3SN9 - chains A and M; structure by X-ray diffraction, 3.03 A resolution.

Chain A (and M):
Name: Cell filamentation protein Fic-related protein
Organism: Neisseria meningitidis
Notes: chain M of this document is another copy of the same molecule, construct and numbering; everything in this record applies to it too
UniProt: Q7DDR9 (Q7DDR9_NEIMB); residue numbers follow UniProt; this construct covers 11-191
Amino-acid sequence (188 residues; row label = number of the first residue in the row):
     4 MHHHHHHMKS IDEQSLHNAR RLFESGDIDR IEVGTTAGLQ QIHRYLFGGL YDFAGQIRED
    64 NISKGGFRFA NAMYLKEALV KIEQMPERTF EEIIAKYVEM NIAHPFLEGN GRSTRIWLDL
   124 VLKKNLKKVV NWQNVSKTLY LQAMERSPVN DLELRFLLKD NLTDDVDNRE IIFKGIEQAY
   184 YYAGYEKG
Disordered / not traced: 4-12, 171-191
Differences from the reference sequence: expression tag (4-10); engineered mutation Ala182 (Ser in Q7DDR9), Ala186 (Glu in Q7DDR9)
Small-molecule neighbours: AMP-PNP (ANP; phosphoaminophosphonic acid-adenylate ester): Lys67, Gly68, Phe70, Phe72, Tyr100, Asn104, His107, Leu110, Glu111, Gly112, Asn113, Gly114, Arg115, Arg118, Lys140, Tyr143, Leu144, Met147, Glu148
UniProt features mapped onto this chain:
  - binding site (ATP): Lys67, Asn104 to His107, Gly112 to Arg118, Lys140 to Tyr143
  - modified residue: Tyr183 (O-AMP-tyrosine)

Interface between chain A and chain M:
Residue-residue contacts (25):
  Gly69(A) - Arg149(M)
  Gly69(A) - Val152(M)
  Phe70(A) - Val152(M)
  Arg71(A) - Glu102(M)  salt bridge
  Arg71(A) - Ile105(M)
  Arg71(A) - Pro151(M)
  Asn74(A) - Glu102(M)
  Met76(A) - Lys84(M)  hydrogen bond (backbone-side chain)
  Met76(A) - Ile85(M)  hydrophobic
  Met76(A) - Met88(M)  hydrophobic
  Tyr77(A) - Ala81(M)  hydrophobic
  Glu80(A) - Glu80(M)
  Glu80(A) - Lys84(M)  salt bridge
  Ala81(A) - Tyr77(M)  hydrophobic
  Lys84(A) - Met76(M)  hydrogen bond (side chain-backbone)
  Lys84(A) - Glu80(M)  salt bridge
  Ile85(A) - Met76(M)  hydrophobic
  Met88(A) - Met76(M)  hydrophobic
  Glu102(A) - Arg71(M)  salt bridge
  Glu102(A) - Asn74(M)
  Ile105(A) - Arg71(M)
  Arg149(A) - Gly69(M)
  Pro151(A) - Arg71(M)
  Val152(A) - Gly69(M)
  Val152(A) - Phe70(M)
Interface residues without a listed pair, chain A (17 interface residues in all): Ser66
Interface residues without a listed pair, chain M (17 interface residues in all): Ser66

Overview:
Chain A and chain M each contribute 17 residues to their interface; the contacts include 2 hydrogen bonds and
4 salt bridges. Polar pairs include Arg71(A)-Glu102(M), Glu80(A)-Lys84(M) and Met76(A)-Lys84(M). Chain A binds
AMP-PNP. UniProt lists 16 ATP-binding residues on chain A.
Chain A and chain M are both Cell filamentation protein Fic-related protein (Neisseria meningitidis); the
structure, Fic protein from NEISSERIA MENINGITIDIS mutant S182A/E186A in complex with AMPPNP, was determined
by X-ray diffraction together with 3S6A from the same study.
